PDB entry 6KEV | X-ray diffraction, 2.51 A resolution | chain A

Chain A:
Molecule: Phosphoribulokinase
Organism: Synechococcus elongatus (strain PCC 7942)
Notes: EC 2.7.1.19
Reference sequence: Q31PL2 (Q31PL2_SYNE7); residues 1-333 here = UniProt positions 1-333
Sequence (343 residues; numbered -1 to 341; the number before each row is that of its first residue; numbers below 1 keep their minus sign (Met-1 is residue -1)):
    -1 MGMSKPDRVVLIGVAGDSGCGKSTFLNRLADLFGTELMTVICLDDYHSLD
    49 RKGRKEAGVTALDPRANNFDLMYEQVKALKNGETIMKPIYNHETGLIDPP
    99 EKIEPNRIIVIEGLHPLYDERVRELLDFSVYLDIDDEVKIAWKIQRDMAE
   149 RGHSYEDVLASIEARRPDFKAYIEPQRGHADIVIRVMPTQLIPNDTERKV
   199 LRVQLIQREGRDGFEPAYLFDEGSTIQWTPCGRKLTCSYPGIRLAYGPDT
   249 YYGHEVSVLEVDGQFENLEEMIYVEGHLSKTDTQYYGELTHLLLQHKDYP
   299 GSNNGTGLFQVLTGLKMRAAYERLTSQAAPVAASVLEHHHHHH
Disordered / not traced: -1 to 0, 144-151, 326-341
Disulfides: Cys229-Cys235
Sequence notes: expression tag (-1 to 0, 334-341)
Small-molecule neighbours:
  - ADP (adenosine-5'-diphosphate): Asp15, Ser16, Gly17, Cys18, Gly19, Lys20, Ser21, Thr22, Trp140, Lys141, Pro298, Gly299, Thr304
  - 6-O-phosphono-alpha-D-glucopyranose (G6P): Asp42, His45, Arg49, Arg52, Val57, Thr58, Ala59, Tyr88, His90, Gly93, Arg163
What the authors report for this chain:
  - binding site for ADP: Asp15 to Thr22, Trp140, Thr304
  - binding site for 6-O-phosphono-alpha-D-glucopyranose: Arg49, Arg52, Tyr88, His90, Arg163
  - binding site for 6-O-phosphono-alpha-D-glucopyranose: Asp42 (from molecular simulation)
  - binding site for ADP: Ser16, Lys20 (from molecular simulation)

In short:
Chain A binds ADP and 6-O-phosphono-alpha-D-glucopyranose. The paper reports a binding site for
6-O-phosphono-alpha-D-glucopyranose at Arg49, Arg52 and Tyr88 among others; a binding site for ADP at Asp15,
Trp140 and Thr304 among others.
Chain A is Phosphoribulokinase (Synechococcus elongatus (strain PCC 7942)); the structure, Reduced
phosphoribulokinase from Synechococcus elongatus PCC 7942 complexed with adenosine diphosphate and glucose
6-phosphate, was determined by X-ray diffraction (same publication as 6KEW, 6KEX and 6KEZ).
